PDB entry 4QBY | X-ray diffraction, 3.00 A resolution | chains Z and a of the 32 polymer chains in the assembly

[Chain Z]
Name: Proteasome subunit beta type-6
Source organism: Saccharomyces cerevisiae
Notes: EC 3.4.25.1; fragment: beta subunit; engineered mutation(s): wild type
UniProt: P23724 (PSB6_YEAST); residues 1-222 here correspond to UniProt positions 20-241 (UniProt number = residue number + 19)
Amino-acid sequence (222 residues; each row starts with the number of its first residue):
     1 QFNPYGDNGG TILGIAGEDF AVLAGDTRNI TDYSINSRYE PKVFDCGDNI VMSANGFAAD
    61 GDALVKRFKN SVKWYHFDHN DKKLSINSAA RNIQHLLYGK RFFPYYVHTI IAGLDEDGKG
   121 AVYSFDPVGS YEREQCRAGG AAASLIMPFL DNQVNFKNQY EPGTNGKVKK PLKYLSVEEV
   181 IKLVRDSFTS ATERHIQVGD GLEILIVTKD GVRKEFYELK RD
Bound ions: Mg2+: Thr192, His195, Val198

[Chain a]
Name: Proteasome subunit beta type-7
Source organism: Saccharomyces cerevisiae
Notes: EC 3.4.25.1; fragment: beta subunit; engineered mutation(s): wild type
UniProt: P30657 (PSB7_YEAST); residues -12 to 233 here correspond to UniProt positions 21-266 (UniProt number = residue number + 33)
Amino-acid sequence (246 residues; each row starts with the number of its first residue; numbers below 1 keep their minus sign (Thr-12 is residue -12)):
   -12 TQIANAGASP MVNTQQPIVT GTSVISMKYD NGVIIAADNL GSYGSLLRFN GVERLIPVGD
    48 NTVVGISGDI SDMQHIERLL KDLVTENAYD NPLADAEEAL EPSYIFEYLA TVMYQRRSKM
   108 NPLWNAIIVA GVQSNGDQFL RYVNLLGVTY SSPTLATGFG AHMANPLLRK VVDRESDIPK
   168 TTVQVAEEAI VNAMRVLYYR DARSSRNFSL AIIDKNTGLT FKKNLQVENM KWDFAKDIKG
   228 YGTQKI
Unresolved in the structure: -12 to 0

[How chain Z and chain a interact]
Pairs across the interface - 42 pairs, chain Z then chain a:
  Gln1(Z) with Thr1(a)
  Phe2(Z) with Thr1(a); Arg104(a); Met107(a), hydrophobic; Pro109(a), hydrophobic; Leu132(a), hydrophobic
  Asn3(Z) with Leu133(a)
  Pro4(Z) with Arg104(a), hydrogen bond (backbone-side chain); Met107(a), hydrophobic; Leu133(a)
  Tyr5(Z) with Arg104(a)
  Asn8(Z) with Val135(a)
  Asn29(Z) with Tyr137(a)
  Ser34(Z) with His149(a), hydrogen bond
  Ile35(Z) with Arg156(a), hydrogen bond (backbone-side chain)
  Asn36(Z) with Tyr137(a); Ser139(a); Arg156(a)
  Ser37(Z) with Ser138(a), hydrogen bond (side chain-backbone); Ser139(a)
  Tyr39(Z) with Ser138(a)
  Glu40(Z) with Arg128(a), salt bridge; Tyr137(a); Ser138(a), hydrogen bond (side chain-backbone)
  Phe57(Z) with Arg104(a); Leu133(a); Val135(a), hydrophobic
  Ala59(Z) with Tyr101(a); Leu133(a); Gly134(a); Val135(a)
  Asp60(Z) with Tyr101(a), hydrogen bond; Arg104(a), salt bridge
  Asp62(Z) with Thr136(a)
  Ala63(Z) with Tyr101(a), hydrophobic
  Lys66(Z) with Glu94(a), salt bridge
  Phe103(Z) with Arg104(a); Ser105(a)
  Tyr105(Z) with Tyr101(a)
  Glu218(Z) with Arg161(a), salt bridge
  Arg221(Z) with Asp160(a), salt bridge; Arg161(a)
Also at the interface, not in a pair above, chain Z (25 interface residues in all): Gly6, Arg38
Also at the interface, not in a pair above, chain a (23 interface residues in all): Trp111, Thr141, Leu142

[In short]
25 residues of chain Z face 23 of chain a across their interface, with 6 hydrogen bonds and 5 salt bridges.
Among the polar pairs are Glu40(Z)-Arg128(a), Asp60(Z)-Arg104(a) and Lys66(Z)-Glu94(a). The Mg2+ site is built
by Thr192(Z), His195(Z) and Val198(Z).
Here chain Z is Proteasome subunit beta type-6 and chain a is Proteasome subunit beta type-7, both from
Saccharomyces cerevisiae. Entry 4QBY (yCP in complex with BOC-ALA-ALA-ALA-CHO) was determined by X-ray
diffraction.
